Entry 9CGK (electron microscopy, 2.62 A resolution); this record covers chains D and C of the 5 polymer chains in the assembly.

# Chain D
Protein: Guanine nucleotide-binding protein G(I)/G(S)/G(O) subunit gamma-2
Source organism: Homo sapiens
UniProtKB: P59768 (GBG2_HUMAN); residues 1-71 here = UniProt positions 1-71
Sequence (71 residues; row label = number of the first residue in the row):
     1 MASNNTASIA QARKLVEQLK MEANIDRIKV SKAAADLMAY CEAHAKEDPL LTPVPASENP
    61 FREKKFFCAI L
Not modelled in the structure: 1-7, 63-71
Swiss-Prot annotation at these positions:
  - modified residue: Ala2 (N-acetylalanine), Cys68 (Cysteine methyl ester)
  - lipidation: Cys68 (S-geranylgeranyl cysteine)

# Chain C
Protein: Guanine nucleotide-binding protein G(I)/G(S)/G(T) subunit beta-1
Source organism: Homo sapiens
UniProtKB: P62873 (GBB1_HUMAN); numbering as in UniProt (aligned over 2-340)
Sequence (340 residues; numbered 1 to 340; the number before each row is that of its first residue):
     1 GSELDQLRQE AEQLKNQIRD ARKACADATL SQITNNIDPV GRIQMRTRRT LRGHLAKIYA
    61 MHWGTDSRLL VSASQDGKLI IWDSYTTNKV HAIPLRSSWV MTCAYAPSGN YVACGGLDNI
   121 CSIYNLKTRE GNVRVSRELA GHTGYLSCCR FLDDNQIVTS SGDTTCALWD IETGQQTTTF
   181 TGHTGDVMSL SLAPDTRLFV SGACDASAKL WDVREGMCRQ TFTGHESDIN AICFFPNGNA
   241 FATGSDDATC RLFDLRADQE LMTYSHDNII CGITSVSFSK SGRLLLAGYD DFNCNVWDAL
   301 KADRAGVLAG HDNRVSCLGV TDDGMAVATG SWDSFLKIWN
Not modelled in the structure: 1-2
Differences from the reference sequence: expression tag (1)
Swiss-Prot annotation at these positions:
  - modified residue: Ser2 (N-acetylserine), His266 (Phosphohistidine)
  - natural variant: Leu30 (L30F: In MRD42; uncertain significance), Arg52 (R52G: In MRD42), Gly64 (G64V: In MRD42), Asp76 (D76E: In MRD42; D76G: In MRD42), Gly77 (G77S: In MRD42), Lys78 (K78R: In MRD42), Ile80 (I80N: In MRD42; I80T: In MRD42), His91 (H91R: In MRD42; uncertain significance), Ala92 (A92T: In MRD42), Pro94 (P94S: In MRD42), Leu95 (L95P: In MRD42), Arg96 (R96L: In MRD42), 5 further natural variant entries in UniProt

# Chain D / chain C interface
Residue-residue contacts - 84 pairs, chain D then chain C:
  Ala12(D) with Leu7(C), hydrophobic
  Val16(D) with Leu7(C); Glu10(C); Ala11(C), hydrophobic
  Leu19(D) with Ala11(C); Leu14(C), hydrophobic; Lys15(C); Ile18(C)
  Glu22(D) with Cys218(C), hydrogen bond; Arg219(C); Gln220(C); Thr221(C), hydrogen bond
  Ala23(D) with Leu14(C), hydrophobic; Gln17(C); Ile18(C), hydrophobic
  Ile25(D) with Arg219(C); Gln220(C); Asp258(C)
  Arg27(D) with Ile18(C); Ala21(C); Arg22(C); Cys25(C); Arg256(C); Asp258(C), salt bridge
  Ile28(D) with Cys25(C); Arg256(C), hydrogen bond (backbone-backbone); Ala257(C)
  Lys29(D) with Cys25(C); Asp27(C)
  Val30(D) with Cys25(C), hydrogen bond (backbone-backbone); Asp27(C); Ala28(C); Gln259(C); Leu261(C), hydrophobic
  Ser31(D) with Asp27(C), hydrogen bond; Ala28(C); Ile33(C)
  Ala33(D) with Asp254(C)
  Ala34(D) with Leu30(C), hydrophobic; Ile33(C), hydrophobic
  Asp36(D) with Asn239(C); Arg256(C), salt bridge
  Leu37(D) with Leu252(C), hydrophobic; Asp254(C)
  Met38(D) with Ile33(C); Thr34(C); Ile37(C), hydrophobic; Leu300(C), hydrophobic
  Tyr40(D) with Phe235(C), hydrophobic; Pro236(C); Asn237(C); Ser281(C)
  Cys41(D) with Phe235(C), hydrophobic; Ser281(C), hydrogen bond (side chain-backbone); Gly282(C); Arg283(C)
  Glu42(D) with Ile37(C)
  His44(D) with Ser281(C)
  Glu47(D) with Lys280(C)
  Asp48(D) with Ser279(C), hydrogen bond; Lys280(C), hydrogen bond (side chain-backbone); Ser281(C), hydrogen bond (side chain-backbone)
  Pro49(D) with Asp323(C); Gly324(C); Met325(C), hydrophobic
  Leu50(D) with Ser279(C); Gly324(C); Met325(C); Val327(C), hydrophobic
  Leu51(D) with Val40(C), hydrophobic; Arg283(C)
  Val54(D) with Met325(C), hydrophobic
  Glu58(D) with Met325(C)
  Asn59(D) with Asn340(C), hydrogen bond
  Pro60(D) with Arg49(C); Tyr85(C); Met325(C)
  Phe61(D) with Arg48(C); Arg49(C); Ser84(C); Ala326(C), hydrophobic; Ile338(C), hydrophobic; Asn340(C)
  Arg62(D) with Arg49(C)
Other interface residues (no listed pair), chain D (37 interface residues in all): Ile9, Arg13, Leu15, Lys20, Asp26, Ala45
Other interface residues (no listed pair), chain C (57 interface residues in all): Ala24, Ala26, Thr29, Ile43, Met45, Ala240, Leu284, Val320

# Summary
The interface between chain D and chain C involves 37 residues on one side and 57 on the other; the contacts
include 10 hydrogen bonds and 2 salt bridges. Polar pairs include Arg27(D)-Asp258(C), Asp36(D)-Arg256(C) and
Glu22(D)-Cys218(C).
Chain D is Guanine nucleotide-binding protein G(I)/G(S)/G(O) subunit gamma-2 and chain C is Guanine
nucleotide-binding protein G(I)/G(S)/G(T) subunit beta-1, both from Homo sapiens; the structure, CryoEM
structure of delta opioid receptor bound to G proteins and a full bitopic agonist, was determined by electron
microscopy together with 9CGJ from the same study.
